9EIT - chains M and D of the 12 polymer chains in the assembly; structure by electron microscopy, 3.35 A resolution.

Chain M:
Molecule: NCS.1 Light Chain
Source organism: Homo sapiens
Chain sequence (112 residues; row label = number of the first residue in the row):
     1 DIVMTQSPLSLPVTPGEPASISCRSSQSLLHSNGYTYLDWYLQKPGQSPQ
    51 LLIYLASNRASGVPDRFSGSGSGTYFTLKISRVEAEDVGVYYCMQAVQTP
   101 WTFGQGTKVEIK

Chain D:
Molecule: Neuraminidase
Source organism: Influenza A virus
Notes: EC 3.2.1.18
UniProt: A1ILL9 (A1ILL9_I76A2); residues 0-392 here correspond to UniProt positions 80-472 (UniProt number = residue number + 80)
Chain sequence (393 residues; each row starts with the number of its first residue; numbering starts at 0):
     0 EFLNNTEPLCNVSGFAIVSKDNGIRIGSRGHVFVIREPFVACGPTECRTF
    50 FLTQGALLNDKHSNNTVKDRSPYRALMSVPLGSSPNAYQAKFESVAWSAT
   100 ACHDGKKWLAVGISGADDDAYAVIHYGGMPTDVVRSWRKQILRTQESSCV
   150 CMNGNCYWVMTDGPANSQASYKIFKSHEGMVTNEREVSFQGGHIEECSCY
   200 PNLGKVECVCRDNWNGMNRPILIFDEDLDYEVGYLCAGIPTDTPRVQDSS
   250 FTGSCTNAVGGSGTNNYGVKGFGFRQGNSVWAGRTVSISSRSGFEILLIE
   300 DGWIRTSKTIVKKVEVLNNKNWSGYSGAFTIPITMTSKQCLVPCFWLEMI
   350 RGKPEERTSIWTSSSSTVFCGVSSEVPGWSWDDGAILPFDIDK
Disulfides: Cys41-Cys46, Cys101-Cys148, Cys150-Cys155, Cys196-Cys209, Cys198-Cys207, Cys235-Cys254, Cys343-Cys369
Glycans and other covalent adducts: N-acetylglucosamine (NAG) linked to Asn3, Asn63
Ion coordination: Ca2+: Asp211, Gly215, Asp241, Tyr266

Interface between chain M and chain D:
Contacting residue pairs (11; chain M residue first):
  Leu30(M) with Asn64(D)
  Ser32(M) with Val66(D)
  Asn33(M) with Val66(D); Lys67(D)
  Gly34(M) with Asn64(D), hydrogen bond (backbone-side chain); Lys67(D)
  Tyr35(M) with Lys67(D); Asp68(D), hydrogen bond; Arg69(D), hydrogen bond
  Tyr54(M) with Asp116(D); Asp117(D), hydrogen bond
Also at the interface, not in a pair above, chain M (8 interface residues in all): Asn58, Ser61

Overview:
8 residues of chain M face 7 of chain D across their interface; the contacts include 4 hydrogen bonds. Polar
contacts include Gly34(M)-Asn64(D), Tyr35(M)-Asp68(D) and Tyr35(M)-Arg69(D). Covalently linked
N-acetylglucosamine: at Asn3(D) and Asn63(D). Asp211(D), Gly215(D), Asp241(D) and Tyr266(D) form the Ca2+
site.
Here chain M is NCS.1 Light Chain (Homo sapiens) and chain D is Neuraminidase (Influenza A virus). Entry 9EIT
(NCS.1 Fab in complex with N5 NA of A/shorebird/Delaware Bay/309/2016 (DB16, H10N5) -- 4 Fabs) was determined
by electron microscopy (same publication as 9EJE, 9EJF and 9O9V).
